7UJ0 - chains J and K of the 14 polymer chains in the assembly; structure by electron microscopy, 3.26 A resolution.

Chain J (and K):
Molecule: ATP-dependent Clp protease proteolytic subunit
From: Escherichia coli
Notes: EC 3.4.21.92; chain K of this document is another copy of the same molecule, construct and numbering; everything in this record applies to it too
UniProtKB: A0A0K4NM46 (A0A0K4NM46_ECOLX); residues 1-193 here correspond to UniProt positions 15-207 (UniProt number = residue number + 14)
Sequence (201 residues; each row starts with the number of its first residue):
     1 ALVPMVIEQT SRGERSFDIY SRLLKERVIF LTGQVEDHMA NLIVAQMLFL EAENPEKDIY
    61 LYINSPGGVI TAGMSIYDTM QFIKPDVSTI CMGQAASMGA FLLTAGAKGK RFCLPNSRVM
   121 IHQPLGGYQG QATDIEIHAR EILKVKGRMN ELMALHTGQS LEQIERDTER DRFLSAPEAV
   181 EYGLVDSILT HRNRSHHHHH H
Unresolved in the structure: 1, 193-201
Differences from the reference sequence: expression tag (194-201)

Chain J / chain K interface:
Contacting residue pairs (48):
  Arg-12(J) / Glu-14(K)  salt bridge
  Arg-15(J) / Ile-7(K)
  Arg-15(J) / Glu-14(K)
  Arg-15(J) / Ser-16(K)
  Phe-17(J) / Ile-7(K)  hydrophobic
  Ser-21(J) / Pro-4(K)
  Ser-21(J) / Met-5(K)  hydrogen bond (side chain-backbone)
  Leu-24(J) / Pro-4(K)  hydrophobic
  Asp-37(J) / Thr-32(K)
  Asp-37(J) / Asn-64(K)
  His-38(J) / Tyr-20(K)
  His-38(J) / Thr-32(K)
  Asn-41(J) / Tyr-20(K)
  Asn-41(J) / Phe-30(K)
  Asn-41(J) / Thr-32(K)  hydrogen bond
  Asn-41(J) / Met-92(K)
  Leu-42(J) / Val-3(K)  hydrophobic
  Leu-42(J) / Pro-4(K)
  Leu-42(J) / Ile-19(K)  hydrophobic
  Leu-42(J) / Tyr-20(K)
  Val-44(J) / Met-92(K)  hydrophobic
  Ala-45(J) / Ile-19(K)  hydrophobic
  Gln-46(J) / Pro-4(K)
  Leu-48(J) / Tyr-62(K)  hydrophobic
  Phe-49(J) / Val-6(K)  hydrophobic
  Phe-49(J) / Ile-19(K)  hydrophobic
  Thr-71(J) / Gly-93(K)  hydrogen bond (side chain-backbone)
  Thr-71(J) / Gln-94(K)
  Met-74(J) / Asn-116(K)
  Tyr-77(J) / Asn-116(K)
  Asp-78(J) / Leu-114(K)
  Asp-78(J) / Asn-116(K)  hydrogen bond
  Phe-82(J) / Leu-189(K)
  Phe-82(J) / Thr-190(K)
  Phe-82(J) / His-191(K)
  Gln-131(J) / Arg-170(K)  hydrogen bond
  Thr-133(J) / Arg-170(K)  hydrogen bond
  Asp-134(J) / Arg-170(K)  salt bridge
  Ile-137(J) / Asp-171(K)
  His-138(J) / Asp-171(K)  salt bridge
  His-138(J) / Phe-173(K)
  Glu-141(J) / Arg-118(K)
  Glu-141(J) / Phe-173(K)
  Lys-144(J) / Arg-118(K)
  Val-145(J) / Arg-118(K)
  Arg-148(J) / Asn-116(K)  hydrogen bond (side chain-backbone)
  Arg-148(J) / Arg-118(K)
  Leu-152(J) / Asn-116(K)
Also at the interface, not in a pair above, chain J (36 interface residues in all): Val-3, Asp-18, Glu-53, Ala-72, Ser-75, Thr-79, Tyr-128
Also at the interface, not in a pair above, chain K (34 interface residues in all): Leu-2, Gln-9, Gly-13, Leu-23, Gly-33, Pro-66, Pro-115, Ser-117, Ser-175

Summary:
Chain J and chain K form an interface of 36 and 34 residues respectively; the contacts include 7 hydrogen
bonds and 3 salt bridges. Among the polar pairs are Arg-12(J)/Glu-14(K), Asp-134(J)/Arg-170(K) and
His-138(J)/Asp-171(K).
Chain J and chain K are both ATP-dependent Clp protease proteolytic subunit (Escherichia coli); the structure,
ClpAP complex bound to ClpS N-terminal extension, class IIIb, was determined by electron microscopy together
with 7UIV, 7UIW, 7UIX, 7UIZ and 7UIY from the same study.
